9F02 - chains A and H of the 12 polymer chains in the assembly; structure by electron microscopy, 3.02 A resolution.

# Chain A
Molecule: Transmembrane protein gp41
From: Human immunodeficiency virus 1
UniProt: Q2N0S8 (Q2N0S8_9HIV1); residues 512-664 here correspond to UniProt positions 511-663 (UniProt number = residue number - 1)
Sequence (170 residues; numbered 512 to 681; the number before each row is that of its first residue):
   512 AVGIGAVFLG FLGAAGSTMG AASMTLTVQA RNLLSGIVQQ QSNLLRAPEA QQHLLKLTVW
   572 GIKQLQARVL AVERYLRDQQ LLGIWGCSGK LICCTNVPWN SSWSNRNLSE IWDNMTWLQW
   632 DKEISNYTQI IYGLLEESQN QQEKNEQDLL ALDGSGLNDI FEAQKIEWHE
Unresolved in the structure: 512-520, 548-567, 653-681
Differences from the reference sequence: conflict Pro559 (Ile558 in Q2N0S8), Cys605 (Thr604 in Q2N0S8); expression tag (665-681)
Disulfides: Cys598-Cys604

# Chain H
Molecule: ELC07 heavy chain
From: Homo sapiens
Sequence (268 residues; numbered -19 to 234 plus 14 insertion-coded residues; the number before each row is that of its first residue; a row labelled like 82A-82C holds insertion residues (82A, then the next letters in order); numbers below 1 keep their minus sign (Met-19 is residue -19)):
   -19 METDTLLLWV LLLWVPGSTG EVQLVQSGAE LKKAGSSVKL SCQAYGVAFS TYSFHWVRQA
    41 PGQGLEWLGG FI
   52A P
    53 LVGKPNYTNK FRGRLTITAD ESARTTYMEL
82A-82C RSL
    83 RSDDTAIYYC AGGGAYSS
100A-100J GGGRFHYFGM
   101 AVWGQGSTVT VSSASTKGPS VFPLAPSSKS TSGGTAALGC LVKDYFPEPV TVSWNSGALT
   161 SGVHTFPAVL QSSGLYSLSS VVTVPSSSLG TQTYICNVNH KPSNTKVDKR VEPKSCGSGE
   221 NLYFQSAGHH HHHH
Unresolved in the structure: -19 to 0, 217-234
Disulfides: Cys22-Cys92, Cys140-Cys196

# Interface between chain A and chain H
Residue-residue contacts (14; chain A residue first):
  Gly531(A) - Ala97(H)
  Gly531(A) - Tyr98(H)
  Ala532(A) - Thr31(H)
  Met535(A) - Thr31(H)
  Met535(A) - Leu53(H)  hydrophobic
  Met535(A) - Ala97(H)
  Met535(A) - Phe100E(H)  hydrophobic
  Ile603(A) - Ser100(H)
  Ile603(A) - Gly100A(H)
  Cys605(A) - Ser100(H)
  Cys605(A) - Arg100D(H)
  Leu619(A) - Phe100H(H)
  Ser620(A) - Phe100H(H)
  Trp623(A) - Tyr98(H)  hydrophobic
Also at the interface, not in a pair above, chain A (11 interface residues in all): Ser528, Ser534, Asp624
Also at the interface, not in a pair above, chain H (13 interface residues in all): Ala28, Ile52, Gly96, Ser99

# Summary
Chain A and chain H form an interface of 11 and 13 residues respectively.
Chain A is Transmembrane protein gp41 (Human immunodeficiency virus 1) and chain H is ELC07 heavy chain (Homo
sapiens); the structure, HIV-1 envelope glycoprotein (BG505 gp140 SOSIP.664) trimer in complex with three
copies of ELC07 broadly neutralizing ..., was determined by electron microscopy.
